3RGM - chain A; structure by X-ray diffraction, 2.60 A resolution.

[Chain A]
Molecule: Vitamin B12 transporter BtuB
From: Escherichia coli
Reference sequence: P06129 (BTUB_ECOLI); residues 1-594 here correspond to UniProt positions 21-614 (UniProt number = residue number + 20)
Chain sequence (594 residues; numbered 1 to 594; the number before each row is that of its first residue):
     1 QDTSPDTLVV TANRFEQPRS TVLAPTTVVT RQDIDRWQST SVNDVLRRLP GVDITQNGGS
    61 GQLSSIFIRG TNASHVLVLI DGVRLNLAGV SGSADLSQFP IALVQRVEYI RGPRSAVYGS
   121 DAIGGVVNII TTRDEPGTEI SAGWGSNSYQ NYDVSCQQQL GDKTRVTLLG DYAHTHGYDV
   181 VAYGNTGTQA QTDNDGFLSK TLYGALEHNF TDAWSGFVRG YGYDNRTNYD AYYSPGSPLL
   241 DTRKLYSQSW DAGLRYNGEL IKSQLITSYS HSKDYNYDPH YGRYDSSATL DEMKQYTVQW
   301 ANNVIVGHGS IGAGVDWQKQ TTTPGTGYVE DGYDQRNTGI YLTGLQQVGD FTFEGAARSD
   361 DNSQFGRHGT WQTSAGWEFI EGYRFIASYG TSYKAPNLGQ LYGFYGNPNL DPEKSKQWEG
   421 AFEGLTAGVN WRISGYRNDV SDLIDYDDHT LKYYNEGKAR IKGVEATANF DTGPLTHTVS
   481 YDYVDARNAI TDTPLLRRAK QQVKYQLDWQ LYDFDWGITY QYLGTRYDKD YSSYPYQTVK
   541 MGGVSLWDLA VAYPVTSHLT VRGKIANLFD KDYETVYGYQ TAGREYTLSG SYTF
Disordered / not traced: 1-6, 178-195, 229-240, 278-287
Differences from the reference sequence: engineered mutation C156 (Thr176 in P06129)
Curated features (UniProtKB/Swiss-Prot):
  - motif: D6 to N13 (TonB box), Y577 to F594 (TonB C-terminal box)
  - binding site (cyanocob(III)alamin): L63, S65, N72, V90, S91, A231, T289, R497, Y531
  - binding site (Ca(2+)): D179, Q191, D193, D195, Y229, D230, D241
Covalently attached groups: compound MTN linked to C156
Small-molecule neighbours:
  - Mg2+ (MG), molecule 1: W214, S263, L265, W300
  - Mg2+ (MG), molecule 2: Y256, G258, E259, L260, I261
  - Mg2+ (MG), molecule 3: A387, E419, G420
  - Mg2+ (MG), molecule 4: Q501, Y522, G524, T525
  - MTN (S-[(1-oxyl-2,2,5,5-tetramethyl-2,5-dihydro-1H-pyrrol-3-yl)methyl] methanesulfonothioate): Q157, Q158, L160, V166, L168

[Overview]
Bound to chain A: 4 copies of Mg2+. Covalently linked compound MTN: at C156. UniProt lists 9
cyanocob(III)alamin-binding residues and 7 Ca2+-binding residues.
Chain A is Vitamin B12 transporter BtuB (Escherichia coli); the structure, Crystal structure of spin-labeled
BtuB T156R1, was determined by X-ray diffraction, deposited together with 3RGN.
